PDB entry 3C9T | X-ray diffraction, 2.60 A resolution | chains A and B

== Chain A (and B) ==
Molecule: Thiamine monophosphate kinase
Source organism: Aquifex aeolicus
Notes: EC 2.7.4.16; chain B of this document is another copy of the same molecule, construct and numbering; everything in this record applies to it too
UniProt: O67883 (O67883_AQUAE); residue numbers follow UniProt; this construct covers 1-306
Amino-acid sequence (342 residues; row label = number of the first residue in the row; numbers below 1 keep their minus sign (Met-35 is residue -35)):
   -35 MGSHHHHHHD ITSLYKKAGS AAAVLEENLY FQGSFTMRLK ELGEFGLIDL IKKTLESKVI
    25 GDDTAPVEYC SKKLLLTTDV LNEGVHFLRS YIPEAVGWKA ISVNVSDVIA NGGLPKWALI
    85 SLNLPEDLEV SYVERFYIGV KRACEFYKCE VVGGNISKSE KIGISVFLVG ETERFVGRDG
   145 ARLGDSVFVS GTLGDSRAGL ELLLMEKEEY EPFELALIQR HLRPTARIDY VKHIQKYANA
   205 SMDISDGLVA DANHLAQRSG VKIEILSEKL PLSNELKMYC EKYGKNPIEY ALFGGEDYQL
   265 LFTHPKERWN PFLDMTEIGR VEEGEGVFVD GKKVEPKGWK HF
Not modelled in the structure: -35 to -1 (chain B: -35 to -3)
Construct notes: expression tag (-35 to 0)
Ion coordination: Mg2+ site 1: Asp43, Asp71; Mg2+ site 2: Asp71, Asp207; Mg2+ site 3: Asn119 (together with AMP-PCP, thiamin phosphate) (shared with Asp43(B) of chain B); Mg2+ site 4 near Asp210 (its only coordinating residue here)
Small-molecule neighbours:
  - AMP-PCP (ACP; phosphomethylphosphonic acid adenylate ester), molecule 1: Glu8, Ile12, Ile15, Ile24, Gly25, Asp26, Asp27, Thr28, Asp43, Asp71, Arg142, Ser209, Asp210, His218
  - AMP-PCP (ACP), molecule 2: Ile84, Leu86, Tyr101, Val115, Val116, Gly117, Gly118, Asn119, Ile120
  - thiamin phosphate (TPS): Asp43, Val44, Gly48, Val49, His50, Phe51, Leu52, Leu164, His185, Ser209, Asp210, Gly259, Glu260, Tyr262, Trp303, His305

== Interface between chain A and chain B ==
Contacting residue pairs - 128 pairs, chain A then chain B:
  Met1(A) with Glu93(B); Val94(B), hydrogen bond (backbone-backbone)
  Arg2(A) with Glu90(B); Asp91(B); Leu92(B); Glu93(B); Val94(B)
  Leu3(A) with Leu88(B), hydrophobic; Pro89(B); Glu90(B), hydrogen bond (backbone-backbone); Leu92(B), hydrogen bond (backbone-backbone); Glu93(B); Val94(B), hydrophobic; Val97(B), hydrophobic
  Lys4(A) with Glu90(B), hydrogen bond (backbone-backbone)
  Leu11(A) with Leu88(B), hydrophobic; Val97(B), hydrophobic; Ile120(B), hydrophobic
  Ile12(A) with Ile120(B), hydrophobic
  Ile15(A) with Tyr101(B), hydrophobic
  Thr18(A) with Glu98(B); Tyr101(B); Ile102(B); Lys105(B)
  Leu19(A) with Tyr101(B), hydrophobic; Val104(B), hydrophobic; Val115(B), hydrophobic
  Glu20(A) with Lys105(B), salt bridge
  Lys22(A) with Glu114(B), salt bridge
  Val23(A) with Glu114(B); Val116(B)
  Ile24(A) with Val116(B)
  Ala29(A) with Val116(B)
  Val31(A) with Trp81(B), hydrophobic
  Tyr33(A) with Tyr33(B), hydrophobic; Lys36(B); Leu38(B), hydrophobic; Trp81(B), hydrophobic; Glu135(B), hydrogen bond
  Cys34(A) with Cys34(B), disulfide
  Lys36(A) with Tyr33(B)
  Leu38(A) with Tyr33(B); Leu38(B), hydrophobic
  Leu40(A) with Trp81(B), hydrophobic; Leu83(B)
  Thr41(A) with Leu83(B)
  Thr42(A) with Gly118(B); Asn119(B), hydrogen bond (backbone-side chain); Phe131(B)
  Asp43(A) with Asn119(B)
  Val44(A) with Ser85(B); Asn119(B)
  Asn46(A) with Asn87(B), hydrogen bond; Ser121(B), hydrogen bond; Lys122(B)
  Val49(A) with Lys122(B)
  His50(A) with Ser121(B)
  Trp81(A) with Val31(B), hydrophobic; Tyr33(B), hydrophobic; Leu40(B), hydrophobic
  Leu83(A) with Leu40(B), hydrophobic; Thr41(B)
  Ser85(A) with Thr42(B); Val44(B); Ser129(B), hydrogen bond
  Asn87(A) with Asn46(B)
  Leu88(A) with Leu3(B), hydrophobic; Leu11(B), hydrophobic; Phe306(B)
  Pro89(A) with Leu3(B)
  Glu90(A) with Arg2(B); Leu3(B), hydrogen bond (backbone-backbone); Lys4(B), hydrogen bond (backbone-backbone); Phe306(B)
  Asp91(A) with Arg2(B)
  Leu92(A) with Arg2(B); Leu3(B), hydrogen bond (backbone-backbone)
  Glu93(A) with Met1(B); Arg2(B), salt bridge
  Val94(A) with Met1(B), hydrogen bond (backbone-backbone); Arg2(B); Leu6(B), hydrophobic
  Glu98(A) with Leu14(B); Thr18(B)
  Tyr101(A) with Ile15(B); Thr18(B); Leu19(B), hydrophobic
  Lys105(A) with Thr18(B); Glu20(B), salt bridge
  Glu114(A) with Ser21(B); Lys22(B), salt bridge
  Val115(A) with Leu19(B), hydrophobic; Ser21(B)
  Val116(A) with Val23(B); Ile24(B); Ala29(B)
  Gly118(A) with Thr42(B)
  Asn119(A) with Thr42(B); Asp43(B); Val44(B)
  Ile120(A) with Glu8(B); Ile12(B), hydrophobic; His305(B)
  Ser121(A) with Asn46(B), hydrogen bond; His50(B); His305(B), hydrogen bond; Phe306(B)
  Lys122(A) with Val49(B); Trp303(B); His305(B); Phe306(B)
  Glu124(A) with Lys125(B)
  Lys125(A) with Glu124(B), salt bridge
  Ser129(A) with Ser85(B), hydrogen bond; Ser129(B); Phe131(B)
  Phe131(A) with Leu83(B), hydrophobic; Phe131(B), hydrophobic; Val133(B), hydrophobic
  Glu135(A) with Tyr33(B), hydrogen bond
  Trp303(A) with Lys122(B)
  His305(A) with Ile120(B); Ser121(B); Lys122(B)
  Phe306(A) with Leu88(B); Glu90(B); Ile120(B), hydrophobic; Lys122(B)
Other interface residues (no listed pair), chain A (67 interface residues in all): Thr0, Leu6, Leu14, Ser21, Glu32, Val97, Ile102, Gly117, Val130, Val133
Other interface residues (no listed pair), chain B (69 interface residues in all): Glu32, Lys80, Ile84, Gly117
Cross-chain cystine bridges: Cys34(A)-Cys34(B)

== In short ==
Chain A and chain B form an interface of 67 and 69 residues respectively; the contacts include 1 disulfide
bond, 17 hydrogen bonds and 6 salt bridges. Polar contacts include Glu20(A)-Lys105(B), Lys22(A)-Glu114(B) and
Glu93(A)-Arg2(B). Chain A binds thiamin phosphate and AMP-PCP.
Chain A and chain B are both Thiamine monophosphate kinase (Aquifex aeolicus); the structure, AaThiL complexed
with AMPPCP and TMP, was determined by X-ray diffraction, deposited together with 3C9R, 3C9S and 3C9U.
